7E8D - chains C and J of the 11 polymer chains in the assembly; structure by electron microscopy, 2.80 A resolution.

Chain C:
Name: Histone H2A type 1
Source organism: Homo sapiens
UniProtKB: P0C0S8 (H2A1_HUMAN); residues 1-129 here correspond to UniProt positions 2-130 (UniProt number = residue number + 1)
Sequence (129 residues; row label = number of the first residue in the row):
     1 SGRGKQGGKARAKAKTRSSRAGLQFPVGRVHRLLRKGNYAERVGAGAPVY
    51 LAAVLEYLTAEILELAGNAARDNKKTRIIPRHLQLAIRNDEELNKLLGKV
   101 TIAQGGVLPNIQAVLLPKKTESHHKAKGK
Unresolved in the structure: 1-10, 120-129
Swiss-Prot annotation at these positions:
  - modified residue: Ser1 (N-acetylserine), Arg3 (Citrulline), Lys5 (N6-(2-hydroxyisobutyryl)lysine), Lys9 (N6-(2-hydroxyisobutyryl)lysine), Lys13 (N6-(beta-hydroxybutyryl)lysine), Lys36 (N6-(2-hydroxyisobutyryl)lysine), Lys74 (N6-(2-hydroxyisobutyryl)lysine), Lys75 (N6-(2-hydroxyisobutyryl)lysine), Lys95 (N6-(2-hydroxyisobutyryl)lysine), Lys99 (N6-glutaryllysine), Gln104 (N5-methylglutamine), Lys118 (N6-(2-hydroxyisobutyryl)lysine), Lys119 (N6-crotonyllysine), Thr120 (Phosphothreonine), Lys125 (N6-crotonyllysine)
  - cross-link (Glycyl lysine isopeptide (Lys-Gly)): Lys13 (interchain with G-Cter in ubiquitin), Lys15 (interchain with G-Cter in ubiquitin), Lys119 (interchain with G-Cter in ubiquitin)

Chain J:
Molecule: 185-nt DNA strand
Source organism: synthetic construct
Sequence (185 nucleotides; numbered -18 to 166; the number before each row is that of its first residue; numbers below 1 keep their minus sign (DG-18 is residue -18)):
   -18 GTCGCTGTTCAATACATGCACAGGATGTATATATCTGACACGTGCCTGGA
    32 GACTAGGGAGTAATCCCCTTGGCGGTTAAAACGCGGGGGACAGCGCGTAC
    82 GTGCGTTTAAGCGGTGCTAGAGCTGTCTACGACCAATTGAGCGGCCTCGG
   132 CACCGGGATTCTCCAGGGCGGCCGCGTATAGGGTC
Unresolved in the structure: -18 to -6

Interface between chain C and chain J:
Residue-residue contacts - 16 pairs, chain C then chain J:
  Arg11(C) - DG32(J)  hydrogen bond to the base
  Ala12(C) - DG32(J)  phosphate contact
  Ala12(C) - DA33(J)  phosphate contact
  Ala14(C) - DA31(J)  phosphate contact
  Ala14(C) - DG32(J)  sugar contact
  Lys15(C) - DA31(J)  phosphate contact
  Lys15(C) - DG32(J)  hydrogen bond to the phosphate
  Thr16(C) - DA31(J)  phosphate contact
  Arg17(C) - DA31(J)  salt bridge to the phosphate
  Arg20(C) - DG32(J)  salt bridge to the phosphate
  Gly28(C) - DG30(J)  sugar contact
  Gly28(C) - DA31(J)  phosphate contact
  Arg32(C) - DG30(J)  salt bridge to the phosphate
  Arg42(C) - DG39(J)  sugar contact
  Arg77(C) - DA19(J)  hydrogen bond to the phosphate
  Arg77(C) - DC20(J)  salt bridge to the phosphate
Other interface residues (no listed pair), chain C (13 interface residues in all): Arg29, Glu41

Summary:
The interface between chain C and chain J involves 13 residues on one side and 7 on the other, with 3 hydrogen
bonds and 4 salt bridges. Polar contacts include Arg11(C)-DG32(J), Lys15(C)-DG32(J) and Arg77(C)-DA19(J).
Chain C is Histone H2A type 1 (Homo sapiens) and chain J is a 185-nt DNA strand (synthetic construct); the
structure, NSD2 E1099K mutant bound to nucleosome, was determined by electron microscopy.
